Entry 8QZM (electron microscopy, 3.10 A resolution); this record covers chains B and J of the 11 polymer chains in the assembly.

[Chain B]
Protein: Histone H4
Source organism: Homo sapiens
UniProt: P62805 (H4_HUMAN); residues 1-102 here correspond to UniProt positions 2-103 (UniProt number = residue number + 1)
Sequence (102 residues; row label = number of the first residue in the row):
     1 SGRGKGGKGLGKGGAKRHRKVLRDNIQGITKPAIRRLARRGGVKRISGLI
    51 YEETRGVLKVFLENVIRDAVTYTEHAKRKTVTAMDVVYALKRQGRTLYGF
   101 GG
Unresolved in the structure: 1-21, 102
UniProt features mapped onto this chain:
  - DNA-binding region: Lys16 to Lys20
  - modified residue: Ser1 (N-acetylserine), Arg3 (Asymmetric dimethylarginine), Lys5 (N6-(2-hydroxyisobutyryl)lysine), Lys8 (N6-(2-hydroxyisobutyryl)lysine), Lys12 (N6-(2-hydroxyisobutyryl)lysine), Lys16 (N6-(2-hydroxyisobutyryl)lysine), Lys20 (N6,N6,N6-trimethyllysine), Lys31 (N6-(2-hydroxyisobutyryl)lysine), Lys44 (N6-(2-hydroxyisobutyryl)lysine), Ser47 (Phosphoserine), Tyr51 (Phosphotyrosine), Lys59 (N6-(2-hydroxyisobutyryl)lysine), Lys77 (N6-(2-hydroxyisobutyryl)lysine), Lys79 (N6-(2-hydroxyisobutyryl)lysine), Thr80 (Phosphothreonine), Tyr88 (Phosphotyrosine), Lys91 (N6-(2-hydroxyisobutyryl)lysine)
  - cross-link (Glycyl lysine isopeptide (Lys-Gly)): Lys12 (interchain with G-Cter in SUMO2), Lys20 (interchain with G-Cter in SUMO2), Lys31 (interchain with G-Cter in SUMO2), Lys59 (interchain with G-Cter in SUMO2), Lys79 (interchain with G-Cter in SUMO2), Lys91 (interchain with G-Cter in SUMO2)

[Chain J]
Molecule: 195-nt DNA strand
Sequence (195 nucleotides; row label = number of the first residue in the row; numbers below 1 keep their minus sign (DT-72 is residue -72)):
   -72 TGGAGAATCCCGGTGCCGAGGCCGCTCAATTGGTCGTAGACAGCTCTAGC
   -22 ACCGCTTAAACGCACGTACGCGCTGTCCCCCGCGTTTTAACCGCCAAGGG
    28 GATTACTCCCTAGTCTCCAGGCACGTGTCAGATATATACATCCTGTCACC
    78 ATACGCCCTAATTAGAGGCGTAATCCCCCAGTTCGCGCGCCCACC
Unresolved in the structure: 73-122

[How chain B and chain J interact]
Pairs across the interface - 12 pairs, chain B then chain J:
  Arg35(B) with DC8(J), salt bridge to the phosphate
  Arg45(B) with DC7(J), sugar contact; DC8(J), phosphate contact
  Ile46(B) with DC7(J), phosphate contact; DC8(J), hydrogen bond to the phosphate
  Ser47(B) with DC7(J), hydrogen bond to the phosphate
  Gly48(B) with DC7(J), hydrogen bond to the phosphate
  Arg78(B) with DG28(J), phosphate contact
  Lys79(B) with DG27(J), phosphate contact; DG28(J), hydrogen bond to the phosphate
  Thr80(B) with DG27(J), phosphate contact; DG28(J), hydrogen bond to the phosphate
Other interface residues (no listed pair), chain B (12 interface residues in all): Arg39, Lys44, Tyr51, Lys77

[Overview]
Chain B and chain J form an interface of 12 and 4 residues respectively, with 5 hydrogen bonds and 1 salt
bridge. Polar contacts include Ile46(B)-DC8(J), Ser47(B)-DC7(J) and Gly48(B)-DC7(J). Curated annotation
(UniProt) lists a DNA-binding region on chain B.
Chain B is Histone H4 (Homo sapiens) and chain J is a 195-nt DNA strand; the structure, Structure of DNMT3A1
UDR region bound to H2AK119ub nucleosome, was determined by electron microscopy.
